PDB entry 8IMN | electron microscopy, 3.07 A resolution | chains 5 and Y of the 40 polymer chains in the assembly

Chain 5:
Name: CpcN
Organism: Anthocerotibacter panamensis
Chain sequence (1182 residues; row label = number of the first residue in the row):
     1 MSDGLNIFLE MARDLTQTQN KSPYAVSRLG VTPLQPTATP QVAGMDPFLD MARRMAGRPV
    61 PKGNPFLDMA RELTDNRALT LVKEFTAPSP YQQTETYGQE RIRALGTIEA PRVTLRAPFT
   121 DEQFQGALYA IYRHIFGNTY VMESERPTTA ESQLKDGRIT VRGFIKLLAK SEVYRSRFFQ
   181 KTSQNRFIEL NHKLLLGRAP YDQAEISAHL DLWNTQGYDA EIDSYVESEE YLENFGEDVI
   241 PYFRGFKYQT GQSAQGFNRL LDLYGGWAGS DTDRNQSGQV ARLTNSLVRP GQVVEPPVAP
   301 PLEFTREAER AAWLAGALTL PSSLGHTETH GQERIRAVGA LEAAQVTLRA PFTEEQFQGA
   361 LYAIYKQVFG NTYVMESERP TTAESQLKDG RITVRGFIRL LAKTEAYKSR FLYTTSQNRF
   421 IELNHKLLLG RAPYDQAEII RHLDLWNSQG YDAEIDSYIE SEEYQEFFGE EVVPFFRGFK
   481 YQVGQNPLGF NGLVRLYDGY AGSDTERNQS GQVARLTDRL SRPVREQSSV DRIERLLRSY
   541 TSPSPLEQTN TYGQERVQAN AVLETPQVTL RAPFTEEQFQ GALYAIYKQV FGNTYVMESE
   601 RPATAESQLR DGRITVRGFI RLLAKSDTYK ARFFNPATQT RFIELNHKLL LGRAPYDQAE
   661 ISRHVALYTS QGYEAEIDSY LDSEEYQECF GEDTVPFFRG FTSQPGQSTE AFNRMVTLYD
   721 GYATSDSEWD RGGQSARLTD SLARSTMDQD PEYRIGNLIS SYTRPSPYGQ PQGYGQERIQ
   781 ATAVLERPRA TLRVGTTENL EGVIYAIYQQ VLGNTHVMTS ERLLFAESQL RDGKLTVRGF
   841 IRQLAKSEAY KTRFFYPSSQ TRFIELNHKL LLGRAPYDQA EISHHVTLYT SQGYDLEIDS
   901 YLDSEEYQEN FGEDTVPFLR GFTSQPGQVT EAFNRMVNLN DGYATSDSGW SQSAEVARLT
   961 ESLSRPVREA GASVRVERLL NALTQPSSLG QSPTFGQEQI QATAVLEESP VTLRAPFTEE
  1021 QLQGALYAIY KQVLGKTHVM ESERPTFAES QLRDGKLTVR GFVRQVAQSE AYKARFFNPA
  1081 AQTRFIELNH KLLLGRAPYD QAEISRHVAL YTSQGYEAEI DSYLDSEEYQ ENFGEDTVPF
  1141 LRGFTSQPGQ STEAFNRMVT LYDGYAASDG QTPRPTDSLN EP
Unresolved in the structure: 1-46, 749-1182
Residues lining bound ligands:
  - phycocyanobilin (CYC), molecule 1: Gly98, Gln99, Phe246, Lys247, Tyr248, Gln252, Ser253, Ala254, Phe257
  - phycocyanobilin (CYC), molecule 2: Arg133, Asn138, Thr139, Tyr140, Trp267, Ala268, Ser270, Thr272, Arg274
  - phycocyanobilin (CYC), molecule 3: Thr149, Ser152, Gln153, Lys155, Asp156, Arg158
  - phycocyanobilin (CYC), molecule 4: Ser183, Gln184, Asn185, Gln203, Ser207, Leu210, Trp213
  - phycocyanobilin (CYC), molecule 5: Glu328, Gly331, Gln332, Phe479, Lys480, Tyr481, Gln485, Asn486, Pro487, Phe490
  - phycocyanobilin (CYC), molecule 6: Lys366, Asn371, Thr372, Tyr373, Tyr500, Ala501, Gly502, Ser503, Thr505, Arg507
  - phycocyanobilin (CYC), molecule 7: Thr382, Ser385, Gln386, Lys388, Asp389
  - phycocyanobilin (CYC), molecule 8: Ser416, Gln417, Asn418, Gln436, Ile440, Leu443, Trp446, Arg525
  - phycocyanobilin (CYC), molecule 9: Gly553, Phe701, Thr702, Ser703, Gln707, Ser708, Thr709, Phe712
  - phycocyanobilin (CYC), molecule 10: Tyr584, Lys588, Asn593, Thr594, Tyr595, Val596, Arg632, Tyr722, Ala723, Ser725, Ser727, Trp729
  - phycocyanobilin (CYC), molecule 11: Thr604, Ser607, Gln608, Asp611
  - phycocyanobilin (CYC), molecule 12: Thr638, Gln639, Thr640, Gln658, Ser662, Val665

Chain Y:
Name: CpcB
Organism: Anthocerotibacter panamensis
Chain sequence (172 residues; row label = number of the first residue in the row):
     1 MNDVFTRAIA QADLKGSFLL ESDLDKLASF AKEGVKRLDA VAALTNNAPA IISDAAHKLF
    61 AEQQELIQPG GNAYPHRRMA ACLRDMEIIL RYVSYALLAG DASVLDDRCL NGLRETYNAL
   121 GTPTQSVARA VQLMKDAAMV HLKSTANVTV GDCSSLYSEA ATYFDKAAAS IA
Residues lining bound ligands:
  - phycocyanobilin (CYC), molecule 1: Lys32, Val35, Lys36, Leu38, Asp39, Ala40, Leu142, Lys143, Ser144, Val148, Thr149, Val150, Gly151, Cys153, Leu156, Tyr157
  - phycocyanobilin (CYC), molecule 2: His57, Phe60, Ile67, Tyr74, Pro75, His76, Met79
  - phycocyanobilin (CYC), molecule 3: Leu59, Leu66, Asn72, Ala73, Arg77, Arg78, Ala81, Cys82, Asp85, Met86, Ile88, Tyr92, Arg108, Cys109, Leu113, Thr116, Tyr117, Leu120, Thr122, Pro123, Ser126, Val127, Ala130

Interface between chain 5 and chain Y:
Contacting residue pairs (31):
  Thr319(5) with Gly16(Y)
  Pro321(5) with Leu14(Y)
  Gly325(5) with Leu14(Y)
  Thr329(5) with Leu14(Y)
  Glu333(5) with Asp107(Y)
  Arg336(5) with Asn111(Y), hydrogen bond (backbone-side chain)
  Val338(5) with Asp107(Y)
  Gly339(5) with Arg108(Y)
  Glu342(5) with Met1(Y); Arg108(Y), salt bridge
  Tyr373(5) with Arg84(Y); Asp85(Y), hydrogen bond
  Met375(5) with Arg77(Y); Ala80(Y), hydrophobic
  Gly499(5) with Asn111(Y)
  Tyr500(5) with Tyr92(Y); Asp107(Y); Arg108(Y); Asn111(Y)
  Ala501(5) with Arg108(Y); Cys109(Y); Asn111(Y); Gly112(Y); Leu113(Y)
  Gly502(5) with Thr116(Y)
  Arg507(5) with Arg77(Y); Arg78(Y); Leu120(Y)
  Asn508(5) with Ala119(Y)
  Gln509(5) with Asn118(Y), hydrogen bond (side chain-backbone); Ala119(Y), hydrogen bond (backbone-backbone)
Other interface residues (no listed pair), chain 5 (23 interface residues in all): His326, Arg379, Asp498, Ser503, Thr505
Other interface residues (no listed pair), chain Y (23 interface residues in all): Lys15, Ala81, Ile88, Leu110

Summary:
The chain 5/chain Y interface involves 23 residues from each chain; the contacts include 4 hydrogen bonds and
1 salt bridge. Among the polar pairs are Glu342(5)-Arg108(Y), Arg336(5)-Asn111(Y) and Tyr373(5)-Asp85(Y). One
phycocyanobilin molecule is bound between chain 5 and chain Y.
Here chain 5 is CpcN and chain Y is CpcB, both from Anthocerotibacter panamensis. Entry 8IMN (Rt1I-Rt1II,
Rt2'I-Rt2'II, Rt3I-Rt3II cylinder in cyanobacterial phycobilisome from Anthocerotibacter panamensis (Cluster
F)) was determined by electron microscopy (same publication as 8IMI, 8IMJ, 8IMK, 8IML, 8IMM and 8IMO).
